4HRD - chains M and b of the 28 polymer chains in the assembly; structure by X-ray diffraction, 2.80 A resolution.

Chain M:
Name: Proteasome component PRE4
Organism: Saccharomyces cerevisiae
Notes: EC 3.4.25.1
UniProt: P30657 (PSB4_YEAST); residues 1-233 here correspond to UniProt positions 34-266 (UniProt number = residue number + 33)
Sequence (233 residues; row label = number of the first residue in the row):
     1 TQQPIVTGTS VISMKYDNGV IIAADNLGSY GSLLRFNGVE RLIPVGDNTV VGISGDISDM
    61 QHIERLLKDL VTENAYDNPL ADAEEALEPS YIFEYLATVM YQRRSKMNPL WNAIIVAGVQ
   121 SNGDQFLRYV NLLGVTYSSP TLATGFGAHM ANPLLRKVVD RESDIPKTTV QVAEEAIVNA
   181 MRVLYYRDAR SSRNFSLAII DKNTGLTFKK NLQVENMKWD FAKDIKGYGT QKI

Chain b:
Name: Proteasome component PRE3
Organism: Saccharomyces cerevisiae
Notes: EC 3.4.25.1
UniProt: P38624 (PSB6_YEAST); residues 1-196 here correspond to UniProt positions 20-215 (UniProt number = residue number + 19)
Sequence (196 residues; each row starts with the number of its first residue):
     1 TSIMAVTFKD GVILGADSRT TTGAYIANRV TDKLTRVHDK IWCCRSGSAA DTQAIADIVQ
    61 YHLELYTSQY GTPSTETAAS VFKELCYENK DNLTAGIIVA GYDDKNKGEV YTIPLGGSVH
   121 KLPYAIAGSG STFIYGYCDK NFRENMSKEE TVDFIKHSLS QAIKWDGSSG GVIRMVVLTA
   181 AGVERLIFYP DEYEQL
Covalently attached groups: Carmaphycin A, bound form (OV1) linked to T1
Curated features (UniProtKB/Swiss-Prot):
  - active site: T1 (Nucleophile)

Chain M / chain b interface:
Contacting residue pairs (62):
  S32(M) - W165(b)
  S32(M) - D166(b)
  S32(M) - G167(b)  hydrogen bond (backbone-backbone)
  L33(M) - F133(b)  hydrophobic
  L33(M) - W165(b)
  L34(M) - K164(b)
  L34(M) - W165(b)  hydrogen bond (backbone-backbone)
  L34(M) - G167(b)
  R35(M) - W165(b)
  F146(M) - A24(b)
  F146(M) - Y25(b)
  Y185(M) - E194(b)  hydrogen bond
  Y186(M) - I26(b)
  Y186(M) - R29(b)
  R187(M) - A24(b)
  R187(M) - Y25(b)
  R187(M) - I26(b)  hydrogen bond (backbone-backbone)
  R187(M) - A27(b)  hydrogen bond (side chain-backbone)
  R187(M) - R29(b)
  D188(M) - A24(b)
  D188(M) - I26(b)
  A189(M) - R19(b)
  A189(M) - A24(b)  hydrogen bond (backbone-backbone)
  A189(M) - I26(b)
  A189(M) - G167(b)
  R190(M) - A24(b)
  R190(M) - G167(b)
  R193(M) - D191(b)  salt bridge
  R193(M) - E194(b)  salt bridge
  M217(M) - D191(b)
  K218(M) - R29(b)  hydrogen bond (backbone-side chain)
  W219(M) - R29(b)
  W219(M) - G171(b)
  W219(M) - V172(b)  hydrophobic
  W219(M) - Y189(b)
  W219(M) - P190(b)
  D220(M) - Y189(b)
  F221(M) - R29(b)
  F221(M) - V30(b)  hydrophobic
  A222(M) - V30(b)  hydrophobic
  A222(M) - R174(b)  hydrogen bond (backbone-side chain)
  A222(M) - I187(b)  hydrophobic
  K223(M) - I187(b)
  K223(M) - Y189(b)
  I225(M) - V30(b)  hydrophobic
  I225(M) - R174(b)  hydrogen bond (backbone-side chain)
  K226(M) - D32(b)
  K226(M) - R185(b)
  G227(M) - D32(b)  hydrogen bond (backbone-side chain)
  Y228(M) - T35(b)
  Y228(M) - R45(b)
  Y228(M) - Q53(b)  hydrogen bond (side chain-backbone)
  Y228(M) - A56(b)
  Y228(M) - D57(b)  hydrogen bond
  Q231(M) - D32(b)
  Q231(M) - L34(b)
  Q231(M) - T35(b)
  Q231(M) - R36(b)  hydrogen bond (side chain-backbone)
  Q231(M) - W42(b)
  Q231(M) - R185(b)
  I233(M) - W42(b)
  I233(M) - R185(b)  hydrogen bond (backbone-side chain)
Also at the interface, not in a pair above, chain M (26 interface residues in all): M150
Also at the interface, not in a pair above, chain b (35 interface residues in all): T21, G23, N28, I163, S168

Summary:
26 residues of chain M face 35 of chain b across their interface; the contacts include 14 hydrogen bonds and 2
salt bridges. Polar contacts include R193(M)-D191(b), R193(M)-E194(b) and Y185(M)-E194(b). UniProt lists
active-site residue T1(b) on chain b.
Chain M is Proteasome component PRE4 and chain b is Proteasome component PRE3, both from Saccharomyces
cerevisiae; the structure, Crystal structure of yeast 20S proteasome in complex with the natural product
carmaphycin A, was determined by X-ray diffraction (same publication as 4LTC, 4HNP and 4HRC).
